PDB entry 5A0M | X-ray diffraction, 2.90 A resolution | chains A and K of the 5 polymer chains in the assembly

== Chain A ==
Molecule: Intron-encoded endonuclease I-scei
Organism: Saccharomyces cerevisiae
Notes: EC 3.1.-.-
Reference sequence: P03882 (SCE1_YEAST); residues 301-535 here correspond to UniProt positions 1-235 (UniProt number = residue number - 300)
Chain sequence (235 residues; row label = number of the first residue in the row):
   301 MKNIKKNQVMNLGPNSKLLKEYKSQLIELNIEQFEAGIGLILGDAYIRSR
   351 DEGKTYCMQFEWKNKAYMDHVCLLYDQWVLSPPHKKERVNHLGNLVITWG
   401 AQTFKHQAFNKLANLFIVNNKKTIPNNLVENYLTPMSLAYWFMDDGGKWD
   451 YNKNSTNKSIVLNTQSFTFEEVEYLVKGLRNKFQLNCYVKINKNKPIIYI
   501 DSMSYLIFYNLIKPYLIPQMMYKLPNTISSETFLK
Not modelled in the structure: 301-302, 527-535
Ion coordination: Mn2+ site 1: Gly-343, Asp-445 (shared with DC15(K) of chain K); Mn2+ site 2: Asp-344, Asp-445 (shared with 1 residue of chain C; 1 residue of chain D; DC15(K) of chain K; 1 residue of chain L); Mn2+ site 3: Asp-344, Asp-444 (shared with 1 residue of chain C; 1 residue of chain L)

== Chain K ==
Molecule: 11-nt DNA strand
Sequence (11 nucleotides; each row starts with the number of its first residue):
    15 CAGGGTAATAC
Ion coordination: Mn2+ site 1: DC15 (shared with Gly-343(A), Asp-445(A) of chain A)

== Interface between chain A and chain K ==
Residue-residue contacts - 21 pairs, chain A then chain K:
  Gly-313(A) / DA22(K)  phosphate contact
  Gly-313(A) / DT23(K)  hydrogen bond to the phosphate
  Asn-315(A) / DT23(K)  hydrogen bond to the base
  Asn-315(A) / DA24(K)  sugar contact
  Ser-316(A) / DT23(K)  phosphate contact
  Ser-316(A) / DA24(K)  phosphate contact
  Lys-317(A) / DA24(K)  hydrogen bond to the phosphate
  Gly-343(A) / DC15(K)  phosphate contact
  Asp-344(A) / DC15(K)  phosphate contact
  Ala-345(A) / DA16(K)  phosphate contact
  Tyr-346(A) / DA16(K)  sugar contact
  Tyr-346(A) / DG17(K)  hydrogen bond to the phosphate
  Arg-348(A) / DG17(K)  hydrogen bond to the base
  Arg-348(A) / DG18(K)  hydrogen bond to the base
  Arg-350(A) / DG18(K)  hydrogen bond to the base
  Arg-350(A) / DG19(K)  hydrogen bond to the base
  Gln-359(A) / DG17(K)  hydrogen bond to the base
  Glu-361(A) / DC15(K)  hydrogen bond to the base
  Lys-422(A) / DA16(K)  salt bridge to the phosphate
  Asp-445(A) / DC15(K)  phosphate contact
  Ser-466(A) / DC15(K)  hydrogen bond to the phosphate
Interface residues without a listed pair, chain A (20 interface residues in all): Leu-312, Pro-314, Leu-318, Lys-386, Asn-420

== Overview ==
Chain A and chain K form an interface of 20 and 8 residues respectively; the contacts include 11 hydrogen
bonds and 1 salt bridge. Among the polar pairs are Asn-315(A)/DT23(K), Arg-348(A)/DG17(K) and
Arg-348(A)/DG18(K). Gly-343(A), Asp-445(A) and DC15(K) coordinate Mn2+ site 1.
Chain A is Intron-encoded endonuclease I-scei (Saccharomyces cerevisiae) and chain K is an 11-nt DNA strand;
the structure, The crystal structure of I-scei in complex with its target DNA in the presence of Mn, was
determined by X-ray diffraction.
